7XB1 - chains A and B; structure by X-ray diffraction, 2.70 A resolution.

# Chain A
Name: Angiotensin-converting enzyme 2
From: Homo sapiens
Notes: EC 3.4.17.23, 3.4.17.-
Reference sequence: Q9BYF1 (ACE2_HUMAN); residues 19-614 here = UniProt positions 19-614
Amino-acid sequence (596 residues; each row starts with the number of its first residue):
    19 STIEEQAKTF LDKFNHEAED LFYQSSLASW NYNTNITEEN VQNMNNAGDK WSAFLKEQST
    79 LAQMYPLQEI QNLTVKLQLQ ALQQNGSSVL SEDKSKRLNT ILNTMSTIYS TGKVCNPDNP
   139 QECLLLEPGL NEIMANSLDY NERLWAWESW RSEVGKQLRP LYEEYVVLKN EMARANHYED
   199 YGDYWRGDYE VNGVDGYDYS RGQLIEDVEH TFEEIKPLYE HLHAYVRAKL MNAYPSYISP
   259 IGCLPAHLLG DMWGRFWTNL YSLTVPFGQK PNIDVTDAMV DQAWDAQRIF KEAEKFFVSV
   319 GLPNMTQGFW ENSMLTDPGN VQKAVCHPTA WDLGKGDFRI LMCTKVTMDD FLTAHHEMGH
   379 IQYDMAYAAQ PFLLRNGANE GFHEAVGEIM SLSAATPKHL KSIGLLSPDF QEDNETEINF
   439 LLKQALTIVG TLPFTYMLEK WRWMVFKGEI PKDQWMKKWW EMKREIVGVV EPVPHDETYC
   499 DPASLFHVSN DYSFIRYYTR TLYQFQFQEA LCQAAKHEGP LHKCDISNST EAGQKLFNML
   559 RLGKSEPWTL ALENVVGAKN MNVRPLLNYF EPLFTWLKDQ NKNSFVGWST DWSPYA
Curated features (UniProtKB/Swiss-Prot):
  - region (Interaction with SARS-CoV spike glycoprotein): D30 to Y41, M82 to P84, K353 to R357
  - active site: E375 (Proton acceptor), H505 (Proton donor)
  - binding site (chloride): R169, W477, K481
  - binding site (substrate): R273, H345, P346, Y515
  - binding site (Zn(2+)): H374, H378, E402
  - glycosylation (N-linked (GlcNAc...) asparagine): N53, N90, N103, N322, N432, N546
  - mutagenesis: S19 (S19P: Increases slightly the interaction with RBD domain of SARS-CoV-2 spike protein), Q24 to K26 (Slightly inhibits interaction with SARS-CoV spike glycoprotein), Q24 (Q24T: Increases slightly the interaction with RBD domain of SARS-CoV-2 spike protein), A25 (A25V: Increases slightly the interaction with RBD domain of SARS-CoV-2 spike protein), T27 (T27Y: Increases slightly the interaction with RBD domain of SARS-CoV-2 spike protein. In sACE2.v2.2; increases interaction with RBD domain of SARS-CoV-2 spike protein ...), L29 (L29F: Increases slightly the interaction with RBD domain of SARS-CoV-2 spike protein), K31 (K31D: Abolishes interaction with SARS-CoV spike glycoprotein; K31Y: Increases slightly the interaction with RBD domain of SARS-CoV-2 spike protein), N33 (N33D: Increases slightly the interaction with RBD domain of SARS-CoV-2 spike protein), H34 (H34A: Increases slightly the interaction with RBD domain of SARS-CoV-2 spike protein), E37 (E37A: No effect on interaction with SARS-CoV spike glycoprotein), D38 (D38A: No effect on interaction with SARS-CoV spike glycoprotein), L39 (L39R: Increases slightly the interaction with RBD domain of SARS-CoV-2 spike protein), 48 further mutagenesis entries in UniProt
Disulfides: C133-C141, C344-C361, C530-C542
Covalently attached groups: N-acetylglucosamine (NAG) linked to N53, N90, N322, N432; glycan linked to N103
Ion coordination: Zn2+: H374, H378, E402
From the paper describing this entry:
  - post-translational modification sites: N90

# Chain B
Name: Spike protein S1
From: Severe acute respiratory syndrome coronavirus 2
Notes: fragment: ba.3 rbd
Reference sequence: P0DTC2 (SPIKE_SARS2); residue numbers follow UniProt; this construct covers 333-527
Amino-acid sequence (195 residues; row label = number of the first residue in the row):
   333 TNLCPFDEVF NATRFASVYA WNRKRISNCV ADYSVLYNFA PFFTFKCYGV SPTKLNDLCF
   393 TNVYADSFVI RGNEVRQIAP GQTGNIADYN YKLPDDFTGC VIAWNSNKLD SKVSGNYNYL
   453 YRLFRKSNLK PFERDISTEI YQAGNKPCNG VAGFNCYFPL RSYGFRPTYG VGHQPYRVVV
   513 LSFELLHAPA TVCGP
Differences from the reference sequence: variant D339 (Gly in P0DTC2), F371 (Ser in P0DTC2), P373 (Ser in P0DTC2), F375 (Ser in P0DTC2), N405 (Asp in P0DTC2), N417 (Lys in P0DTC2), K440 (Asn in P0DTC2), S446 (Gly in P0DTC2), N477 (Ser in P0DTC2), K478 (Thr in P0DTC2), A484 (Glu in P0DTC2), R493 (Gln in P0DTC2), R498 (Gln in P0DTC2), Y501 (Asn in P0DTC2), H505 (Tyr in P0DTC2)
Curated features (UniProtKB/Swiss-Prot):
  - region: N448 to F456 (Immunodominant HLA epitope recognized by the CD8+)
  - glycosylation: N343 (N-linked (GlcNAc...) (complex) asparagine)
  - natural variant: D339 (G339D: In strain: Omicron/BA.1, Omicron/BA.2 and 4 more; this construct carries the variant), R346 (R346K: In strain: Mu/B.1.621; R346T: In strain: Omicron/BQ.1.1, Omicron/XBB.1.5 and 1 more), L368 (L368I: In strain: Omicron/XBB.1.5, Omicron/EG.5.1), F371 (S371F: In strain: Omicron/BA.2, Omicron/BA.2.12.1 and 6 more; this construct carries the variant), P373 (S373P: In strain: Omicron/BA.1, Omicron/BA.2 and 7 more; this construct carries the variant), F375 (S375F: In strain: Omicron/BA.1, Omicron/BA.2 and 7 more; this construct carries the variant), T376 (T376A: In strain: Omicron/BA.2, Omicron/BA.2.12.1 and 5 more), N405 (D405N: In strain: Omicron/BA.2, Omicron/BA.2.12.1 and 6 more; this construct carries the variant), R408 (R408S: In strain: Omicron/BA.2, Omicron/BA.2.12.1 and 6 more), N417 (K417N: In strain: Beta/B.1.351, Omicron/BA.1 and 8 more; this construct carries the variant), K440 (N440K: In strain: Omicron/BA.1, Omicron/BA.2 and 7 more; this construct carries the variant), K444 (K444T: In strain: Omicron/BQ.1.1), 16 further natural variant entries in UniProt
  - mutagenesis: N343 (N343Q: Reduced viral infectivity), L452 (L452R: Increased resistance to neutralizing antibodies. Decreases HLA binding to NF9 epitope. Increased binding affinity to human ACE2), Y453 (Y453F: Decreased HLA binding to NF9 epitope. Increased binding affinity to human ACE2), A475 (A475V: Increased resistance to neutralizing antibodies), V483 (V483A: Increased resistance to neutralizing antibodies), F490 (F490L: Increased resistance to neutralizing antibodies and human covalescent sera neutralization), H519 (H519P: Increased resistance to human covalescent sera neutralization)
Disulfides: C336-C361, C379-C432, C391-C525, C480-C488
Covalently attached groups: glycan linked to N343
From the paper describing this entry:
  - mutagenesis - G496S (1.5-fold): decreased binding to Angiotensin-converting enzyme 2 (chain A)
  - mutagenesis - R408S: unchanged binding to Angiotensin-converting enzyme 2 (chain A)

# Interface between chain A and chain B
Contacting residue pairs (43):
  S19(A) with A475(B), hydrogen bond (side chain-backbone); N477(B), hydrogen bond (backbone-side chain)
  Q24(A) with A475(B); G476(B); N477(B), hydrogen bond; N487(B), hydrogen bond; Y489(B)
  T27(A) with F456(B); Y473(B); Y489(B)
  F28(A) with Y489(B)
  D30(A) with L455(B); F456(B)
  K31(A) with F456(B); Y489(B)
  H34(A) with N417(B); Y453(B); L455(B)
  E35(A) with R493(B), salt bridge
  E37(A) with H505(B), salt bridge
  D38(A) with Y449(B), hydrogen bond; R498(B), salt bridge; Y501(B)
  Y41(A) with R498(B); T500(B), hydrogen bond; Y501(B), hydrophobic
  Q42(A) with Y449(B), hydrogen bond; R498(B)
  L45(A) with T500(B)
  L79(A) with F486(B)
  M82(A) with F486(B), hydrophobic
  Y83(A) with F486(B); N487(B), hydrogen bond; Y489(B), hydrogen bond
  N330(A) with T500(B)
  K353(A) with Y501(B); G502(B), hydrogen bond (backbone-backbone); H505(B)
  G354(A) with G502(B); H505(B)
  D355(A) with T500(B); G502(B)
  R357(A) with T500(B)
Interface residues without a listed pair, chain B (19 interface residues in all): G496
Interface features reported in the paper:
  - specific contacts: D38(A)-Y449(B) (hydrogen bond), D38(A)-R498(B) (salt bridge)
  - interface residues, chain A: S19(A), Q24(A), H34(A), E35(A), Y41(A), Q42(A), Y83(A), K353(A)

# Summary
Chain A and chain B form an interface of 21 and 19 residues respectively, with 10 hydrogen bonds and 3 salt
bridges. Among the polar pairs are E35(A)-R493(B), E37(A)-H505(B) and D38(A)-R498(B). The paper describes a
hydrogen bond between D38(A) and Y449(B); a salt bridge between D38(A) and R498(B). From the paper: G496S of
chain B reduces binding to Angiotensin-converting enzyme 2 (chain A); interface residues S19(A), Q24(A) and
H34(A) among others.
Here chain A is Angiotensin-converting enzyme 2 (Homo sapiens) and chain B is Spike protein S1 (Severe acute
respiratory syndrome coronavirus 2). Entry 7XB1 (Crystal structure of Omicron BA.3 RBD complexed with hACE2)
was determined by X-ray diffraction (same publication as 7XAZ and 7XB0).
